Entry 3AZK (X-ray diffraction, 3.20 A resolution); this record covers chains G and J of the 10 polymer chains in the assembly.

# Chain G
Molecule: Histone H2A type 1-B/E
Organism: Homo sapiens
UniProtKB: P04908 (H2A1B_HUMAN); residues 0-129 here correspond to UniProt positions 1-130 (UniProt number = residue number + 1)
Sequence (133 residues; numbered -3 to 129; the number before each row is that of its first residue; numbers below 1 keep their minus sign (Gly-3 is residue -3)):
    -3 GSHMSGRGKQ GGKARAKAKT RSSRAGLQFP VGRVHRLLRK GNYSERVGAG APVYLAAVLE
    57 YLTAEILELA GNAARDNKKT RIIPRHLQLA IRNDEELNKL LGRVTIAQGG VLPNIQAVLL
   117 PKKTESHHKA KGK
Unresolved in the structure: -3 to 13, 119-129
Sequence notes: expression tag (-3 to -1)
UniProt features mapped onto this chain:
  - modified residue: Ser1 (N-acetylserine), Arg3 (Citrulline), Lys5 (N6-(2-hydroxyisobutyryl)lysine), Lys9 (N6-(2-hydroxyisobutyryl)lysine), Lys13 (N6-(beta-hydroxybutyryl)lysine), Lys36 (N6-(2-hydroxyisobutyryl)lysine), Lys74 (N6-(2-hydroxyisobutyryl)lysine), Lys75 (N6-(2-hydroxyisobutyryl)lysine), Lys95 (N6-(2-hydroxyisobutyryl)lysine), Gln104 (N5-methylglutamine), Lys118 (N6-(2-hydroxyisobutyryl)lysine), Lys119 (N6-crotonyllysine), Thr120 (Phosphothreonine), Lys125 (N6-crotonyllysine)
  - cross-link (Glycyl lysine isopeptide (Lys-Gly)): Lys13 (interchain with G-Cter in ubiquitin), Lys15 (interchain with G-Cter in ubiquitin), Lys119 (interchain with G-Cter in ubiquitin)

# Chain J
Molecule: 146-nt DNA strand
Sequence (146 nucleotides; each row starts with the number of its first residue):
   147 ATCAATATCC ACCTGCAGAT TCTACCAAAA GTGTATTTGG AAACTGCTCC ATCAAAAGGC
   207 ATGTTCAGCT GAATTCAGCT GAACATGCCT TTTGATGGAG CAGTTTCCAA ATACACTTTT
   267 GGTAGAATCT GCAGGTGGAT ATTGAT
Unresolved in the structure: 147
Ion coordination: Mn2+ site 1 near DG217 (its only coordinating residue here); Mn2+ site 2 near DG267 (its only coordinating residue here); Mn2+ site 3 near DG280 (its only coordinating residue here)

# How chain G and chain J interact
Pairs across the interface (14):
  Ala14(G) - DG177(J)  hydrogen bond to the phosphate
  Ala14(G) - DT178(J)  hydrogen bond to the phosphate
  Lys15(G) - DG177(J)  phosphate contact
  Lys15(G) - DT178(J)  hydrogen bond to the phosphate
  Thr16(G) - DG177(J)  phosphate contact
  Arg17(G) - DG177(J)  salt bridge to the phosphate
  Arg20(G) - DT178(J)  salt bridge to the phosphate
  Gly28(G) - DA176(J)  phosphate contact
  Gly28(G) - DG177(J)  phosphate contact
  Arg29(G) - DA176(J)  phosphate contact
  Arg32(G) - DA175(J)  phosphate contact
  Arg32(G) - DA176(J)  salt bridge to the phosphate
  Arg42(G) - DG185(J)  sugar contact
  Arg77(G) - DT166(J)  sugar contact
Other interface residues (no listed pair), chain G (11 interface residues in all): Glu41
Other interface residues (no listed pair), chain J (7 interface residues in all): DT167

# In short
11 residues of chain G face 7 of chain J across their interface, with 3 hydrogen bonds and 3 salt bridges.
Polar contacts include Ala14(G)-DG177(J), Ala14(G)-DT178(J) and Lys15(G)-DT178(J).
Chain G is Histone H2A type 1-B/E (Homo sapiens) and chain J is a 146-nt DNA strand; the structure, Crystal
Structure of Human Nucleosome Core Particle Containing H4K59Q mutation, was determined by X-ray diffraction
(same publication as 3AYW, 3AZE, 3AZF, 3AZG, 3AZH, 3AZJ and 3 further entries).
